9QQ6 - chains B and C of the 3 polymer chains in the assembly; structure by electron microscopy, 6.45 A resolution (low resolution: residue-level contacts below are approximate; hydrogen-bond / salt-bridge calls are withheld).

# Chain B
Molecule: histidine kinase
From: Azotobacter vinelandii DJ
Notes: EC 2.7.13.3
Reference sequence: C1DMA9 (C1DMA9_AZOVD); numbering as in UniProt (aligned over 2-519)
Amino-acid sequence (537 residues; row label = number of the first residue in the row; numbers below 1 keep their minus sign (Met-17 is residue -17)):
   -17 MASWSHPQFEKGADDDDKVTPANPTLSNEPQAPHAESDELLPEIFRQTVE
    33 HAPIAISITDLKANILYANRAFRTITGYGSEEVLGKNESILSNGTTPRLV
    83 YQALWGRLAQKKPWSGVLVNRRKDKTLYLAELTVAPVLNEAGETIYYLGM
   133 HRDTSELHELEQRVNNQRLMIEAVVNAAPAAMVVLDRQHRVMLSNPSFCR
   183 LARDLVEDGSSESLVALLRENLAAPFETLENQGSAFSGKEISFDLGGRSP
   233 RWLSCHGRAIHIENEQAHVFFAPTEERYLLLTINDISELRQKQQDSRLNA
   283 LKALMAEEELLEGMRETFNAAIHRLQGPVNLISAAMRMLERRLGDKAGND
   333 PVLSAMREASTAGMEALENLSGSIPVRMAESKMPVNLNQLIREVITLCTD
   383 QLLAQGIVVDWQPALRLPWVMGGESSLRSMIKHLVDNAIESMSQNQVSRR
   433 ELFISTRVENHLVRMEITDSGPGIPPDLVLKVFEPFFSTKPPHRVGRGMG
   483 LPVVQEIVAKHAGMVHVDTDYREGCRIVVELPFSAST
Not modelled in the structure: -17 to 20, 518-519
Sequence notes: initiating methionine (-17); expression tag (-16 to 1)
Ligand contacts:
  - ADP (adenosine-5'-diphosphate): Leu416, Asn419, Ala420, Glu422, Ser423, Asp451, Gly455, Ile456, Val464, Phe469, Ser470, Thr471, Lys472, Gly478, Arg479, Gly480, Met481, Gly482, Leu483, Pro484, Cys507, Ile509
  - FAD (flavin-adenine dinucleotide): Thr41, Leu43, Lys44, Ala45, Glu70, Leu73, Ser74, Arg80, Tyr83, Gln84, Leu86, Trp87, Leu90, Leu100, Asn102, Leu114, Val116, Tyr129, Leu130, Gly131

# Chain C
Molecule: Nif-specific regulatory protein
From: Azotobacter vinelandii DJ
Reference sequence: C1DMB0 (C1DMB0_AZOVD); numbering as in UniProt (aligned over 1-522)
Amino-acid sequence (528 residues; each row starts with the number of its first residue):
     1 MNATIPQRSAKQNPVELYDLQLQALASIARTLSREQQIDELLEQVLAVLH
    51 NDLGLLHGLVTISDPEHGALQIGAIHTDSEAVAQACEGVRYRSGEGVIGN
   101 VLKHGNSVVLGRISADPRFLDRLALYDLEMPFIAVPIKNPEGNTIGVLAA
   151 QPDCRADEHMPARTRLLEIVANLLAQTVRLVVNIEDGREAADERDELRRE
   201 VRGKYGFENMVVGHTPTMRRVFDQIRRVAKWNSTVLVLGESGTGKELIAS
   251 AIHYNSPRAHRPFVRLNCAALPETLLESELFGHEKGAFTGAVKQRKGRFE
   301 QADGGTLFLDEIGEISPMFQAKLLRVLQEGEFERVGGNQTVRVNVRIVAA
   351 TNRDLESEVEKGKFREDLYYRLNVMAIRIPPLRERTADIPELAEFLLGKI
   401 GRQQGRPLTVTDSAIRLLMSHRWPGNVRELENCLERSAIMSEDGTITRDV
   451 VSLTGVDNESPPLAAPLPEVNLADETLDDRERVIAALEQAGWVQAKAARL
   501 LGMTPRQIAYRIQTLNIHMRKIHHHHHH
Not modelled in the structure: 1-209, 459-528
Sequence notes: expression tag (523-528)
Ligand contacts: ADP (adenosine-5'-diphosphate): Val211, Val212, Met218, Phe222, Glu240, Ser241, Gly242, Thr243, Gly244, Lys245, Glu246, Leu247, Arg385, Leu392, Val427, Arg428, Glu431
Reported in the primary citation:
  - mutagenesis - K230E: decreased stability
  - mutagenesis - P257A, R258D, N373A: decreased signaling in response to NifL
  - mutagenesis - K230E, E356K: increased signaling in response to NifL
  - mutagenesis - K230A, E356A, E360A, E366A: unchanged signaling in response to excess nitrogen (+N)

# Interface between chain B and chain C
Contacting residue pairs (9; chain B residue first):
  Pro333(B) with Glu366(C); Asp367(C)
  Val334(B) with Glu366(C); Tyr370(C)
  Ala337(B) with Asp367(C); Tyr370(C)
  Glu340(B) with Gln328(C); Arg371(C)
  Pro474(B) with Arg219(C)
Interface residues without a listed pair, chain C (8 interface residues in all): Leu324, Leu327

# Summary
5 residues of chain B face 8 of chain C across their interface. Bound to chain B: flavin-adenine dinucleotide
and ADP. The paper reports that P257A, R258D and N373A of chain C reduce signaling in response to NifL; K230E
and E356K of chain C increase signaling in response to NifL; 9 substitutions were tested in all.
Chain B is histidine kinase and chain C is Nif-specific regulatory protein, both from Azotobacter vinelandii
DJ; the structure, Structure of the Azotobacter vinelandii NifL-NifA complex, was determined by electron
microscopy.
